Entry 4MNX (X-ray diffraction, 1.85 A resolution); this record covers chains A and B.

Chain A:
Protein: Urokinase-type plasminogen activator chain B
Source organism: Homo sapiens
Notes: EC 3.4.21.73; fragment: catalytic domain
Reference sequence: P00749 (UROK_HUMAN); the construct lacks a stretch of the UniProt sequence and is renumbered around it, so the offset changes along the chain: 16-37 = UniProt 179-200; 38-60 = UniProt 205-227; 63-97 = UniProt 234-268; 98-110 = UniProt 271-283; 5 more segments
Sequence (245 residues; numbered 16 to 242 plus 19 insertion-coded residues; 1 number in that range is skipped by the numbering (no residue carries it; nothing is unmodelled there); the number before each row is that of its first residue; a row labelled like 37A-37D holds insertion residues (37A, then the next letters in order)):
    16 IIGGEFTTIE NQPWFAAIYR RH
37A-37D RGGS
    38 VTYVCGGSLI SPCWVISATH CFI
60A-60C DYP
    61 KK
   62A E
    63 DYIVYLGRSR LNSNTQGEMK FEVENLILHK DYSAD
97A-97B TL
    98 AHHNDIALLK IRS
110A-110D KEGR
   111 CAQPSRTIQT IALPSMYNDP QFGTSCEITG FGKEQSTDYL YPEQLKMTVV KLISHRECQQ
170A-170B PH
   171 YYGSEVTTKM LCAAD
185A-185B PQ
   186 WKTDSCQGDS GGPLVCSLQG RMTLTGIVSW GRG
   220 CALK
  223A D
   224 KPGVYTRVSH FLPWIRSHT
Cystine bridges: Cys42-Cys58, Cys50-Cys111, Cys136-Cys201, Cys168-Cys182, Cys191-Cys220
Differences from the reference sequence: engineered mutation Ala122 (Cys299 in P00749), Gln145 (Asn322 in P00749)
UniProt features mapped onto this chain:
  - active site (Charge relay system): His57, Asp102, Ser195
  - modified residue: Ser146 (Phosphoserine)

Chain B:
Protein: bicyclic peptide UK811
Sequence (14 residues; row label = number of the first residue in the row):
     1 LCSDRGCENR WCKX
Covalent attachments: 1,1',1''-(1,3,5-triazinane-1,3,5-triyl)tripropan-1-one (29N) linked to Cys2, Cys7, Cys12
Modified / non-standard residues: NH2 (amino group) at position 14
Ligand contacts: 29N (1,1',1''-(1,3,5-triazinane-1,3,5-triyl)tripropan-1-one): Leu1, Gly6, Arg10, Trp11, Lys13

Chain A / chain B interface:
Residue-residue contacts (40):
  Arg35(A) - Asn9(B)  hydrogen bond
  Val41(A) - Glu8(B)
  Val41(A) - Asn9(B)
  Cys42(A) - Glu8(B)
  His57(A) - Gly6(B)  hydrogen bond (side chain-backbone)
  His57(A) - Glu8(B)  salt bridge
  His57(A) - Arg10(B)
  Cys58(A) - Asn9(B)  hydrogen bond (backbone-side chain)
  Ile60(A) - Arg10(B)
  Asp60A(A) - Arg10(B)  salt bridge
  Asp60A(A) - Trp11(B)  hydrogen bond (side chain-backbone)
  Tyr60B(A) - Asn9(B)
  Tyr60B(A) - Arg10(B)
  Tyr60B(A) - Trp11(B)
  Tyr64(A) - Asn9(B)  hydrogen bond
  Thr97A(A) - Leu1(B)
  Leu97B(A) - Leu1(B)  hydrophobic
  Leu97B(A) - Ser3(B)
  Asp189(A) - Arg5(B)  salt bridge
  Ser190(A) - Arg5(B)  hydrogen bond
  Cys191(A) - Arg5(B)
  Gln192(A) - Asp4(B)
  Gln192(A) - Arg5(B)
  Gln192(A) - Cys7(B)
  Gln192(A) - Glu8(B)
  Gly193(A) - Glu8(B)  hydrogen bond (backbone-side chain)
  Ser195(A) - Arg5(B)
  Ser195(A) - Gly6(B)
  Ser195(A) - Glu8(B)  hydrogen bond
  Val213(A) - Arg5(B)
  Ser214(A) - Arg5(B)
  Trp215(A) - Ser3(B)
  Trp215(A) - Arg5(B)
  Gly216(A) - Ser3(B)  hydrogen bond (backbone-side chain)
  Gly216(A) - Arg5(B)
  Arg217(A) - Leu1(B)
  Gly218(A) - Asp4(B)
  Gly218(A) - Arg5(B)  hydrogen bond (backbone-side chain)
  Cys220(A) - Arg5(B)
  Gly226(A) - Arg5(B)
Other interface residues (no listed pair), chain A (30 interface residues in all): Phe59, Tyr94, His99, Tyr151, Asp194
Other interface residues (no listed pair), chain B (11 interface residues in all): Cys2

In short:
Chain A and chain B form an interface of 30 and 11 residues respectively; the contacts include 10 hydrogen
bonds and 3 salt bridges. Polar contacts include His57(A)-Glu8(B), Asp60A(A)-Arg10(B) and Asp189(A)-Arg5(B).
Covalently linked compound 29N: at Cys12(B).
Here chain A is Urokinase-type plasminogen activator chain B (Homo sapiens) and chain B is bicyclic peptide
UK811. Entry 4MNX (Crystal structure of urokinase-type plasminogen activator (uPA) complexed with bicyclic
peptide UK811) was determined by X-ray diffraction (same publication as 4MNV, 4MNW and 4MNY).
